PDB entry 5YRV | X-ray diffraction, 1.55 A resolution | chains A and D of the 6 polymer chains in the assembly

== Chain A (and D) ==
Molecule: Diol dehydrase alpha subunit
Source organism: Klebsiella oxytoca
Notes: EC 4.2.1.28; chain D of this document is another copy of the same molecule, construct and numbering; everything in this record applies to it too
UniProt: Q59470 (Q59470_KLEOX); residues 1-554 here = UniProt positions 1-554
Chain sequence (554 residues; numbered 1 to 554; the number before each row is that of its first residue):
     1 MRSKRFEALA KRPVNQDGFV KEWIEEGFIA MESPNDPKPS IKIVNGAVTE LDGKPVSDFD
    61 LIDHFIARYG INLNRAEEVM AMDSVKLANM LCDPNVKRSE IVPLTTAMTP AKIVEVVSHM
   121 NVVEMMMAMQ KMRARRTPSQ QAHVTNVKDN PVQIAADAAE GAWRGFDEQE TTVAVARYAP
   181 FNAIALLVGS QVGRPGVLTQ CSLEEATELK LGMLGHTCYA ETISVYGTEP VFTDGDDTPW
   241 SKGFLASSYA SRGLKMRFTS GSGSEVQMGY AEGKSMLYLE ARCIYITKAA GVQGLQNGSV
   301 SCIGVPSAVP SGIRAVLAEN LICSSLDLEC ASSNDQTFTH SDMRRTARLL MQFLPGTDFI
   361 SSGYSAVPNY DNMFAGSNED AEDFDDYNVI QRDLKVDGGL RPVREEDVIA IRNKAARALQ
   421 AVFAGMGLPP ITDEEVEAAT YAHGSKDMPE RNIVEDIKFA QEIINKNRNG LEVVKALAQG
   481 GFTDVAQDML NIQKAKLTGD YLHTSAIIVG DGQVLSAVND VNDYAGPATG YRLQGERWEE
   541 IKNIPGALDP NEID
Not modelled in the structure: 552-554

== Chain A / chain D interface ==
Residue-residue contacts (207; chain A residue first):
  Met1(A) - Ile409(D)
  Met1(A) - Tyr441(D)  hydrophobic
  Arg2(A) - Glu405(D)  salt bridge
  Arg2(A) - Tyr441(D)
  Ser3(A) - Glu405(D)  hydrogen bond (backbone-side chain)
  Ser3(A) - Ile409(D)
  Ser3(A) - Tyr441(D)
  Lys4(A) - Tyr441(D)  hydrogen bond (backbone-backbone)
  Lys4(A) - His443(D)
  Lys4(A) - Asp447(D)
  Arg5(A) - Asp157(D)  salt bridge
  Arg5(A) - Glu160(D)  salt bridge
  Arg5(A) - Ala366(D)  hydrogen bond (side chain-backbone)
  Arg5(A) - Pro368(D)
  Arg5(A) - Ala381(D)
  Arg5(A) - Ala442(D)
  Arg5(A) - His443(D)  hydrogen bond (side chain-backbone)
  Phe6(A) - Arg164(D)
  Phe6(A) - Val403(D)
  Phe6(A) - Arg404(D)
  Phe6(A) - Glu405(D)
  Phe6(A) - Val408(D)  hydrophobic
  Ala8(A) - His443(D)
  Leu9(A) - Arg164(D)
  Leu9(A) - Ala381(D)
  Leu9(A) - Glu382(D)
  Leu9(A) - Phe384(D)
  Leu9(A) - Asp385(D)
  Arg12(A) - Glu382(D)  hydrogen bond (side chain-backbone)
  Arg12(A) - Asp383(D)  salt bridge
  Arg12(A) - Asp386(D)  salt bridge
  Val14(A) - Asp386(D)
  Val14(A) - Val389(D)  hydrophobic
  Asn15(A) - Asp385(D)  hydrogen bond
  Phe19(A) - Val389(D)  hydrophobic
  Phe19(A) - Arg392(D)
  Phe19(A) - Ile544(D)  hydrophobic
  Phe19(A) - Gly546(D)
  Phe19(A) - Ala547(D)
  Phe19(A) - Leu548(D)  hydrogen bond (backbone-backbone)
  Val20(A) - Arg392(D)  hydrogen bond (backbone-side chain)
  Val20(A) - Leu548(D)
  Lys21(A) - Ala547(D)
  Lys21(A) - Leu548(D)  hydrogen bond (backbone-backbone)
  Lys21(A) - Asp549(D)
  Lys21(A) - Pro550(D)
  Trp23(A) - Pro550(D)  hydrophobic
  Trp23(A) - Asn551(D)
  Val85(A) - Pro527(D)
  Val85(A) - Ala528(D)  hydrophobic
  Ala88(A) - Pro527(D)
  Asn89(A) - Asn95(D)  hydrogen bond
  Asn89(A) - Ala525(D)  hydrogen bond (side chain-backbone)
  Asn89(A) - Pro527(D)
  Cys92(A) - Met127(D)  hydrophobic
  Cys92(A) - Pro527(D)
  Asp93(A) - Asp93(D)
  Asp93(A) - Asn95(D)  hydrogen bond
  Pro94(A) - Asp93(D)
  Pro94(A) - Pro94(D)
  Asn95(A) - Asn89(D)  hydrogen bond
  Asn95(A) - Asp93(D)  hydrogen bond
  His119(A) - Pro527(D)
  His119(A) - Ala528(D)  hydrogen bond (backbone-backbone)
  His119(A) - Arg532(D)  hydrogen bond (backbone-side chain)
  Asn121(A) - Gln130(D)  hydrogen bond
  Asn121(A) - Arg532(D)
  Val122(A) - Leu354(D)  hydrophobic
  Val122(A) - Leu394(D)
  Val123(A) - Met126(D)
  Val123(A) - Met127(D)
  Val123(A) - Gln130(D)
  Val123(A) - Leu354(D)
  Val123(A) - Pro355(D)
  Glu124(A) - Gln130(D)
  Glu124(A) - Tyr524(D)  hydrogen bond
  Glu124(A) - Gly526(D)
  Glu124(A) - Pro527(D)
  Glu124(A) - Arg532(D)  salt bridge
  Met126(A) - Val123(D)
  Met126(A) - Met126(D)  hydrophobic
  Met127(A) - Cys92(D)  hydrophobic
  Met127(A) - Val123(D)
  Met127(A) - Met127(D)  hydrophobic
  Gln130(A) - Asn121(D)  hydrogen bond
  Gln130(A) - Val123(D)
  Asp157(A) - Arg5(D)  salt bridge
  Glu160(A) - Arg5(D)  salt bridge
  Arg164(A) - Phe6(D)
  Arg164(A) - Leu9(D)
  Ser307(A) - Asp393(D)
  Ala308(A) - Arg392(D)  hydrogen bond (backbone-side chain)
  Val309(A) - Arg392(D)
  Pro310(A) - Arg392(D)
  Pro310(A) - Trp538(D)  hydrophobic
  Pro310(A) - Lys542(D)
  Ser311(A) - Arg392(D)  hydrogen bond (backbone-backbone)
  Ser311(A) - Asp393(D)
  Ser311(A) - Lys395(D)
  Gly312(A) - Asp393(D)  hydrogen bond (backbone-backbone)
  Ile313(A) - Asp393(D)  hydrogen bond (backbone-backbone)
  Ile313(A) - Leu394(D)  hydrophobic
  Arg314(A) - Asp393(D)  hydrogen bond (backbone-backbone)
  Arg314(A) - Leu394(D)
  Arg314(A) - Lys395(D)
  Ser341(A) - Asp386(D)  hydrogen bond
  Asp342(A) - Asp342(D)
  Met343(A) - Arg345(D)
  Met343(A) - Thr346(D)
  Met343(A) - Asp383(D)
  Met343(A) - Asp386(D)
  Met343(A) - Ile390(D)
  Arg344(A) - Val389(D)
  Arg344(A) - Asp393(D)  salt bridge
  Arg345(A) - Met343(D)
  Thr346(A) - Met343(D)
  Ala347(A) - Leu350(D)  hydrophobic
  Leu350(A) - Ala347(D)  hydrophobic
  Leu350(A) - Leu350(D)  hydrophobic
  Met351(A) - Leu354(D)  hydrophobic
  Leu354(A) - Val122(D)  hydrophobic
  Leu354(A) - Val123(D)
  Leu354(A) - Met126(D)  hydrophobic
  Leu354(A) - Met351(D)  hydrophobic
  Pro355(A) - Val123(D)
  Ala366(A) - Arg5(D)  hydrogen bond (backbone-side chain)
  Val367(A) - Arg5(D)
  Pro368(A) - Arg5(D)
  Ala381(A) - Arg5(D)
  Ala381(A) - Leu9(D)
  Glu382(A) - Leu9(D)
  Glu382(A) - Arg12(D)  hydrogen bond (backbone-side chain)
  Asp383(A) - Arg12(D)  salt bridge
  Asp383(A) - Met343(D)
  Phe384(A) - Leu9(D)
  Asp385(A) - Leu9(D)
  Asp385(A) - Asn15(D)  hydrogen bond
  Asp386(A) - Arg12(D)  salt bridge
  Asp386(A) - Val14(D)
  Asp386(A) - Ser341(D)  hydrogen bond
  Asp386(A) - Met343(D)
  Val389(A) - Phe19(D)  hydrophobic
  Val389(A) - Arg344(D)
  Arg392(A) - Phe19(D)
  Arg392(A) - Val20(D)  hydrogen bond (side chain-backbone)
  Arg392(A) - Ala308(D)  hydrogen bond (side chain-backbone)
  Arg392(A) - Val309(D)
  Arg392(A) - Pro310(D)
  Arg392(A) - Ser311(D)  hydrogen bond (backbone-backbone)
  Asp393(A) - Ser307(D)
  Asp393(A) - Ser311(D)
  Asp393(A) - Gly312(D)  hydrogen bond (backbone-backbone)
  Asp393(A) - Ile313(D)  hydrogen bond (backbone-backbone)
  Asp393(A) - Arg314(D)  hydrogen bond (backbone-backbone)
  Asp393(A) - Arg344(D)  salt bridge
  Leu394(A) - Val122(D)
  Leu394(A) - Ile313(D)  hydrophobic
  Leu394(A) - Arg314(D)
  Leu394(A) - Met351(D)  hydrophobic
  Lys395(A) - Glu32(D)  salt bridge
  Lys395(A) - Ser311(D)
  Lys395(A) - Arg314(D)
  Val403(A) - Phe6(D)
  Glu405(A) - Arg2(D)  salt bridge
  Glu405(A) - Ser3(D)  hydrogen bond (side chain-backbone)
  Glu405(A) - Phe6(D)
  Val408(A) - Phe6(D)  hydrophobic
  Ile409(A) - Ser3(D)
  Arg412(A) - Arg5(D)
  Glu437(A) - Met1(D)
  Tyr441(A) - Met1(D)  hydrophobic
  Tyr441(A) - Arg2(D)
  Tyr441(A) - Ser3(D)
  Tyr441(A) - Lys4(D)  hydrogen bond (backbone-backbone)
  Ala442(A) - Arg5(D)
  His443(A) - Lys4(D)
  His443(A) - Arg5(D)  hydrogen bond (backbone-side chain)
  His443(A) - Ala8(D)
  Asp447(A) - Lys4(D)
  Tyr524(A) - Glu124(D)  hydrogen bond
  Ala525(A) - Asn89(D)  hydrogen bond (backbone-side chain)
  Gly526(A) - Asn89(D)
  Gly526(A) - Glu124(D)
  Pro527(A) - Val85(D)
  Pro527(A) - Ala88(D)
  Pro527(A) - Asn89(D)
  Pro527(A) - Cys92(D)
  Pro527(A) - His119(D)
  Pro527(A) - Glu124(D)
  Ala528(A) - Val85(D)  hydrophobic
  Ala528(A) - His119(D)  hydrogen bond (backbone-backbone)
  Arg532(A) - His119(D)
  Arg532(A) - Asn121(D)
  Arg532(A) - Glu124(D)  salt bridge
  Trp538(A) - Pro310(D)  hydrophobic
  Trp538(A) - Ser311(D)
  Lys542(A) - Pro310(D)
  Ile544(A) - Phe19(D)  hydrophobic
  Gly546(A) - Phe19(D)
  Ala547(A) - Phe19(D)
  Ala547(A) - Lys21(D)
  Leu548(A) - Phe19(D)  hydrogen bond (backbone-backbone)
  Leu548(A) - Val20(D)
  Leu548(A) - Lys21(D)  hydrogen bond (backbone-backbone)
  Pro550(A) - Lys21(D)
  Pro550(A) - Trp23(D)  hydrophobic
  Asn551(A) - Trp23(D)
Also at the interface, not in a pair above, chain A (97 interface residues in all): Glu32, Met120, Ile390, Val396, Arg404, Pro545, Asp549
Also at the interface, not in a pair above, chain D (97 interface residues in all): Glu22, Met120, Val367, Val396, Arg412, Pro545

== Summary ==
The chain A/chain D interface involves 97 residues from each chain; the contacts include 43 hydrogen bonds and
15 salt bridges. Polar pairs include Arg2(A)-Glu405(D), Arg5(A)-Asp157(D) and Arg5(A)-Glu160(D).
Chain A and chain D are both Diol dehydrase alpha subunit (Klebsiella oxytoca); the structure, Diol
dehydratase, AdoCbl/1,2-propanediol, anaerobically-prepared crystal, was determined by X-ray diffraction
together with 5YRT, 5YSH, 5YSN and 5YSR from the same study.
